Entry 1P2G (X-ray diffraction, 2.30 A resolution); this record covers chain A.

== Chain A ==
Molecule: Glycogen phosphorylase, muscle form
From: Oryctolagus cuniculus
Notes: EC 2.4.1.1
Reference sequence: P00489 (PHS2_RABIT); residue numbers follow UniProt; this construct covers 1-842
Amino-acid sequence (842 residues; each row starts with the number of its first residue):
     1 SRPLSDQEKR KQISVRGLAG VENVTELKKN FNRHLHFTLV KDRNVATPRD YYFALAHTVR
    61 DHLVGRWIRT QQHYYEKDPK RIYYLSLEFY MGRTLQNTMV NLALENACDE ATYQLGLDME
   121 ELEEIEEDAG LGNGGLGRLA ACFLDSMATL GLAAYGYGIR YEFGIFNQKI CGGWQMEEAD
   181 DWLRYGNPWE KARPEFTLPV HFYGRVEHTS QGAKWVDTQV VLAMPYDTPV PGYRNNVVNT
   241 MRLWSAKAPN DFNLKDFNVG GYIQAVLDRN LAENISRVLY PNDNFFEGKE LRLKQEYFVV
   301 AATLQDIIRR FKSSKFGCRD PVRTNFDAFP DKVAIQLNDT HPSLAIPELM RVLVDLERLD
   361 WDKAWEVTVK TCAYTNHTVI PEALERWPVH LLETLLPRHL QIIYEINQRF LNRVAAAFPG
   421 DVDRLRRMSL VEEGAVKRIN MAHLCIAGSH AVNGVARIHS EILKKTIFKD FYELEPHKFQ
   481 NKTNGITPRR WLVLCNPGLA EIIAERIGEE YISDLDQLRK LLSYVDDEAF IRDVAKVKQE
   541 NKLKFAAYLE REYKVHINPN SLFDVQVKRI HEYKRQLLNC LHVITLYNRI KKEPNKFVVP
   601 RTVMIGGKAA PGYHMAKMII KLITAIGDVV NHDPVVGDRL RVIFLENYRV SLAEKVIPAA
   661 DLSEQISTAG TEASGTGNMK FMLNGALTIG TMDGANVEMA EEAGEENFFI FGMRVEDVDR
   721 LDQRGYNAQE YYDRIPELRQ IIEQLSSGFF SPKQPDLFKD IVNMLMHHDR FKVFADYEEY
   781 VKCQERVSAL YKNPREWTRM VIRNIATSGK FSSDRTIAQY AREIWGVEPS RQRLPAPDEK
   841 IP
Not modelled in the structure: 1-11, 252-253, 255-260, 315-323, 837-842
Glycans and other covalent adducts: pyridoxal phosphate (PLP) linked to Lys680
Residues lining bound ligands: pyridoxal phosphate (PLP): Tyr90, Gly134, Gly135, Arg138, Trp491, Val567, Lys568, Lys574, Tyr648, Arg649, Val650, Ala653, Gln665, Glu672, Gly675, Thr676, Gly677
UniProt features mapped onto this chain:
  - modified residue: Ser747 (Phosphoserine)

== Summary ==
Pyridoxal phosphate is covalently linked to Lys680.
Chain A is Glycogen phosphorylase, muscle form (Oryctolagus cuniculus); the structure, Crystal Structure of
Glycogen Phosphorylase B in complex with Gamma Cyclodextrin, was determined by X-ray diffraction (same
publication as 1P29, 1P2B and 1P2D).
